PDB entry 7H1Z | X-ray diffraction, 1.38 A resolution | chains A and B

# Chain A
Molecule: Serine protease subunit NS2B
Organism: Zika virus
Reference sequence: Q32ZE1 (POLG_ZIKV); residues 46-89 here correspond to UniProt positions 1414-1457 (UniProt number = residue number + 1368)
Chain sequence (46 residues; numbered 44 to 89; the number before each row is that of its first residue):
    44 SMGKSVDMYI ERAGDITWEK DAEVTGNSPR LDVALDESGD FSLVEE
Not modelled in the structure: 44-49, 89
Sequence notes: expression tag (44-45)

# Chain B
Molecule: Serine protease NS3
Organism: Zika virus
Notes: EC 3.4.21.91, 3.6.1.15, 3.6.4.13
Reference sequence: Q32ZE1 (POLG_ZIKV); residues 11-177 here correspond to UniProt positions 1509-1675 (UniProt number = residue number + 1498)
Chain sequence (168 residues; row label = number of the first residue in the row):
    10 MKEVKKGETT DGVYRVMTRR LLGSTQVGVG VMQEGVFHTM WHVTKGAALR SGEGRLDPYW
    70 GDVKQDLVSY CGPWKLDAAW DGLSEVQLLA VPPGERAKNI QTLPGIFKTK DGDIGAVALD
   130 YPAGTSGSPI LDKCGRVIGL YGNGVVIKNG SYVSAITQGK REEETPVE
Not modelled in the structure: 10-15, 172-177
Sequence notes: initiating methionine (10); conflict K107 (Arg1605 in Q32ZE1)
Curated features (UniProtKB/Swiss-Prot):
  - active site (Charge relay system): H51, D75, S135
Small-molecule neighbours: 4-ethenyl-1H-imidazole (A1AJU): D129, Y130, P131, A132, T134, S135, Y150, G151, Y161

# Interface between chain A and chain B
Residue-residue contacts - 96 pairs, chain A then chain B:
  D50(A) with R59(B), salt bridge
  M51(A) with M26(B); V36(B), hydrophobic; V52(B); T53(B); L58(B); R59(B), hydrogen bond (backbone-backbone)
  Y52(A) with R24(B); V25(B); M26(B), hydrogen bond (backbone-backbone); R28(B), hydrogen bond; S33(B); R59(B)
  I53(A) with Y23(B), hydrophobic; R24(B); M41(B), hydrophobic; R59(B), hydrogen bond (backbone-backbone); S60(B); L65(B), hydrophobic
  E54(A) with Y23(B); R24(B), hydrogen bond (backbone-backbone)
  R55(A) with E17(B); T19(B); D20(B), hydrogen bond (side chain-backbone); V22(B); Y23(B)
  A56(A) with V22(B), hydrogen bond (backbone-backbone); V100(B), hydrophobic; A106(B)
  G57(A) with G21(B); V22(B), hydrogen bond (backbone-backbone)
  D58(A) with L98(B)
  I59(A) with G21(B); V22(B); V40(B), hydrophobic; L98(B), hydrophobic; L140(B), hydrophobic; G144(B); V146(B), hydrophobic
  T60(A) with N108(B), hydrogen bond (backbone-side chain); L140(B)
  W61(A) with E94(B); V95(B); Q96(B); Q110(B); L140(B); D141(B); K142(B)
  E62(A) with Q96(B), hydrogen bond (backbone-side chain); N108(B)
  A65(A) with Q96(B); N108(B)
  E66(A) with N108(B); I109(B); Q110(B), hydrogen bond (backbone-backbone)
  V67(A) with E94(B); Q110(B)
  T68(A) with I109(B); Q110(B), hydrogen bond (backbone-backbone); T111(B), hydrogen bond (backbone-side chain); L128(B)
  G69(A) with T111(B); A127(B)
  N70(A) with L112(B); A127(B)
  S71(A) with L112(B), hydrogen bond (side chain-backbone); P113(B); G114(B)
  P72(A) with G114(B); I115(B), hydrogen bond (backbone-backbone); A127(B); V162(B), hydrophobic
  R73(A) with I115(B)
  L74(A) with I115(B), hydrogen bond (backbone-backbone); F116(B); K117(B), hydrogen bond (backbone-backbone); I156(B), hydrophobic
  D75(A) with K117(B)
  V76(A) with F116(B), hydrophobic; K117(B), hydrogen bond (backbone-backbone); T118(B)
  L78(A) with K73(B)
  D79(A) with K73(B)
  E80(A) with K73(B)
  S81(A) with V72(B)
  G82(A) with V72(B); K73(B); N152(B), hydrogen bond (backbone-side chain)
  F84(A) with F116(B), hydrophobic; N152(B); G153(B); V154(B); A164(B), hydrophobic
  S85(A) with V154(B)
  L86(A) with V154(B), hydrophobic; V155(B)
Interface residues without a listed pair, chain B (59 interface residues in all): T27, F46, A57, I123, P138, K157

# Overview
33 residues of chain A face 59 of chain B across their interface; the contacts include 19 hydrogen bonds and 1
salt bridge. Polar pairs include D50(A)-R59(B), Y52(A)-R28(B) and R55(A)-D20(B). Ligands of chain B:
4-ethenyl-1H-imidazole. From UniProt: 3 active-site residues on chain B.
Chain A is Serine protease subunit NS2B and chain B is Serine protease NS3, both from Zika virus; the
structure, PanDDA analysis group deposition -- Crystal Structure of ZIKV NS2B-NS3 protease in complex with
Z1198149728, was determined by X-ray diffraction.
